PDB entry 4P8V | X-ray diffraction, 1.64 A resolution | chain A

[Chain A]
Name: Chitinase-3-like protein 2
Organism: Homo sapiens
Reference sequence: Q15782 (CH3L2_HUMAN); numbering as in UniProt (aligned over 27-390)
Amino-acid sequence (371 residues; numbered 20 to 390; the number before each row is that of its first residue):
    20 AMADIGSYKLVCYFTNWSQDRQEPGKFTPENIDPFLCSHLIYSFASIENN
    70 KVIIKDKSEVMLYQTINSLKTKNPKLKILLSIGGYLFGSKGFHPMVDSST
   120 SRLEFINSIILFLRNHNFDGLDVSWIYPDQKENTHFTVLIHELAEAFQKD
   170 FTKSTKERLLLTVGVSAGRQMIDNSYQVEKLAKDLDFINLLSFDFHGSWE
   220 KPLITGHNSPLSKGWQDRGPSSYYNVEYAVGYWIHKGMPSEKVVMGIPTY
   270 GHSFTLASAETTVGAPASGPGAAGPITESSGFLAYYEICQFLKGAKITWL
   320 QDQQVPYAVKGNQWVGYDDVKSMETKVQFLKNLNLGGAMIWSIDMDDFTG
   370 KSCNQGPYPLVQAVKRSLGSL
Not modelled in the structure: 20-25
Disulfides: Cys31-Cys56, Cys308-Cys372
Construct notes: expression tag (20-26); engineered mutation Val182 (Ala in Q15782), Trp318 (Arg in Q15782)
Curated features (UniProtKB/Swiss-Prot):
  - binding site (chitin): Asp75, Lys76, Gly102 to Leu105, Tyr146, Leu210 to Asp213, Trp360
  - glycosylation: Asn35 (N-linked (GlcNAc...) asparagine)
  - natural variant: Val182 (A182V: this construct carries the variant), Trp318 (R318W: this construct carries the variant)
  - mutagenesis: Ser143 (S143D: Confers chitinase activity; when associated with E-145), Ile145 (I145E: Confers chitinase activity; when associated with D-143)
From the paper describing this entry:
  - binding site for N-acetylglucosamine: Tyr32, Phe63, Tyr104, Leu105, Ser143, Ile145, Asp213, Tyr269, Phe301, Trp360, Met364
  - mutagenesis - Y243A: unchanged binding to GlcNAc2
  - mutagenesis - Y243A: unchanged binding to GlcNAc3
  - mutagenesis - W36A, W360A: abolished binding to GlcNAc2
  - mutagenesis - W36A, Y243A, W360A (102-fold): decreased binding to GlcNAc6
  - mutagenesis - W360A: decreased binding to GlcNAc5
  - mutagenesis - W36A, W360A: decreased binding to GlcNAc4

[Overview]
From UniProt: 12 chitin-binding residues and 2 mutagenesis sites. The paper reports a binding site for
N-acetylglucosamine at Tyr32, Phe63 and Tyr104 among others; W36A, Y243A and W360A reduce binding to GlcNAc6.
Chain A is Chitinase-3-like protein 2 (Homo sapiens); the structure, The crystal structures of YKL-39 in the
presence of chitooligosaccharides (GlcNAc2) were solved to resolutions of ..., was determined by X-ray
diffraction together with 4P8W, 4P8X and 4P8U from the same study.
